3IEC - chains A and E; structure by X-ray diffraction, 2.20 A resolution.

== Chain A ==
Molecule: Serine/threonine-protein kinase MARK2
Source organism: Homo sapiens
Notes: EC 2.7.11.1
UniProtKB: Q7KZI7 (MARK2_HUMAN); numbering as in UniProt (aligned over 49-363)
Chain sequence (319 residues; row label = number of the first residue in the row):
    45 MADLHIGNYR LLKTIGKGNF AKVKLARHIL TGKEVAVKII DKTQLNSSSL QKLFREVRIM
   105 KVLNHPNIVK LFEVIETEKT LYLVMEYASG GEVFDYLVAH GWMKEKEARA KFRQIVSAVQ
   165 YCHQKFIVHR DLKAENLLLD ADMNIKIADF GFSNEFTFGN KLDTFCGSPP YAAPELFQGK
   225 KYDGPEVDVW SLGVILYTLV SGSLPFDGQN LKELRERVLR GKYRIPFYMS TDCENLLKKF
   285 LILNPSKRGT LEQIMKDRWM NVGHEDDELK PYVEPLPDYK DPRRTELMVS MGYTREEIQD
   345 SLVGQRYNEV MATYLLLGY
Not modelled in the structure: 45-48, 61-64
Sequence notes: expression tag (45-48); engineered mutation Trp-146 (Arg in Q7KZI7)
Swiss-Prot annotation at these positions:
  - active site: Asp-175 (Proton acceptor)
  - binding site (ATP): Ile-59 to Val-67, Lys-82
  - modified residue: Thr-58 (Phosphothreonine), Ser-91 (Phosphoserine), Ser-92 (Phosphoserine), Ser-93 (Phosphoserine), Thr-208 (Phosphothreonine), Ser-212 (Phosphoserine), Ser-274 (Phosphoserine), Thr-275 (Phosphothreonine), Thr-294 (Phosphothreonine)
  - mutagenesis: Thr-208 (T208A: Prevents phosphorylation and activation by STK11/LKB1 complex)
What the authors report for this chain:
  - post-translational modification sites: Thr-208 (citing earlier work)
  - mutagenesis - L248G/D251G: unchanged binding to Cytotoxicity-associated immunodominant antigen (chain E)
  - mutagenesis - K82R, T208A/S212A: abolished catalytic activity
  - conformationally variable residues (loop rearrangement): Thr-208

== Chain E ==
Molecule: Cytotoxicity-associated immunodominant antigen
Source organism: Helicobacter pylori
UniProtKB: P55980 (CAGA_HELPY); numbering as in UniProt (aligned over 885-1005)
Chain sequence (125 residues; each row starts with the number of its first residue):
   881 GPVDNNNNNG LKNSTEPIYA KVNKKKTGQV ASPEEPIYTQ VAKKVNAKID RLNQIASGLG
   941 GVGQAAGFPL KRHDKVDDLS KVGLSASPEP IYATIDDLGG PFPLKRHDKV DDLSKVGRSR
  1001 NQELA
Not modelled in the structure: 881-947, 962-1005
Sequence notes: expression tag (881-884)
What the authors report for this chain:
  - mutagenesis - K955G: increased catalytic activity with Serine/threonine-protein kinase MARK2 (chain A)

== Chain A / chain E interface ==
Residue-residue contacts (44; chain A residue first):
  Glu-136(A) / Arg-952(E)  salt bridge
  Phe-138(A) / Leu-950(E)  hydrophobic
  Phe-138(A) / Lys-951(E)
  Phe-138(A) / Arg-952(E)
  Asp-139(A) / Arg-952(E)  salt bridge
  Leu-141(A) / Leu-950(E)  hydrophobic
  Val-142(A) / Leu-950(E)  hydrophobic
  Asp-175(A) / Lys-955(E)  salt bridge
  Lys-177(A) / Lys-955(E)
  Glu-179(A) / Arg-952(E)
  Asp-193(A) / Lys-955(E)  salt bridge
  Phe-196(A) / Lys-955(E)
  Phe-196(A) / Val-956(E)
  Phe-196(A) / Asp-957(E)
  Phe-209(A) / Asp-957(E)
  Phe-209(A) / Asp-958(E)
  Phe-209(A) / Leu-959(E)  hydrogen bond (backbone-backbone)
  Cys-210(A) / Val-956(E)
  Cys-210(A) / Asp-957(E)  hydrogen bond (backbone-backbone)
  Cys-210(A) / Leu-959(E)
  Gly-211(A) / Lys-955(E)
  Gly-211(A) / Val-956(E)  hydrogen bond (backbone-backbone)
  Gly-211(A) / Leu-959(E)
  Ser-212(A) / Lys-955(E)
  Pro-213(A) / Asp-954(E)
  Pro-213(A) / Val-956(E)
  Pro-213(A) / Leu-959(E)  hydrophobic
  Pro-214(A) / His-953(E)
  Ala-216(A) / Leu-959(E)  hydrophobic
  Leu-220(A) / Leu-959(E)
  Leu-220(A) / Ser-960(E)
  Phe-221(A) / Leu-959(E)
  Phe-221(A) / Ser-960(E)
  Gln-222(A) / Ser-960(E)
  Gly-246(A) / Leu-950(E)
  Ser-247(A) / Phe-948(E)
  Leu-248(A) / Phe-948(E)  hydrogen bond (backbone-backbone)
  Leu-248(A) / Lys-951(E)
  Pro-249(A) / Phe-948(E)
  Asp-251(A) / Phe-948(E)
  Asp-251(A) / His-953(E)  salt bridge
  Leu-258(A) / His-953(E)
  Arg-259(A) / Leu-959(E)
  Arg-261(A) / Phe-948(E)
Interface residues without a listed pair, chain A (31 interface residues in all): Gly-195, Phe-250, Gly-252
Interface residues without a listed pair, chain E (13 interface residues in all): Pro-949
The authors on this interface:
  - pairs named by the authors: Glu-136(A)/Arg-952(E) (salt bridge), Asp-193(A)/Lys-955(E) (hydrogen bond)
  - interface residues, chain A: Phe-138(A), Asp-139(A), Leu-248(A), Asp-251(A)
  - interface residues, chain E: Phe-948(E), Leu-950(E), His-953(E), Val-956(E), Leu-959(E)
  - hot spots on chain E (mutagenesis) - L950G, L959G: abolished binding to Serine/threonine-protein kinase MARK2 (chain A)
  - hot spots on chain E (mutagenesis) - V956G: decreased binding to Serine/threonine-protein kinase MARK2 (chain A)

== Overview ==
31 residues of chain A and 13 residues of chain E are in contact, with 4 hydrogen bonds and 5 salt bridges.
Among the polar pairs are Glu-136(A)/Arg-952(E), Asp-139(A)/Arg-952(E) and Asp-175(A)/Lys-955(E). The authors
report a salt bridge between Glu-136(A) and Arg-952(E); a hydrogen bond between Asp-193(A) and Lys-955(E). The
paper reports that K82R and T208A/S212A of chain A abolish catalytic activity; interface residues Phe-138(A),
Asp-139(A) and Phe-948(E) among others; 7 substitutions were tested in all.
Chain A is Serine/threonine-protein kinase MARK2 (Homo sapiens) and chain E is Cytotoxicity-associated
immunodominant antigen (Helicobacter pylori); the structure, Helicobacter pylori CagA Inhibits PAR1/MARK
Family Kinases by Mimicking Host Substrates, was determined by X-ray diffraction.
